PDB entry 4XJE | X-ray diffraction, 1.88 A resolution | chain A

== Chain A ==
Name: AadB
Organism: Pseudomonas aeruginosa
UniProtKB: Q6X3H6 (Q6X3H6_PSEAI); residues 1-177 here correspond to UniProt positions 73-249 (UniProt number = residue number + 72)
Amino-acid sequence (185 residues; each row starts with the number of its first residue; numbers below 1 keep their minus sign (Leu-7 is residue -7)):
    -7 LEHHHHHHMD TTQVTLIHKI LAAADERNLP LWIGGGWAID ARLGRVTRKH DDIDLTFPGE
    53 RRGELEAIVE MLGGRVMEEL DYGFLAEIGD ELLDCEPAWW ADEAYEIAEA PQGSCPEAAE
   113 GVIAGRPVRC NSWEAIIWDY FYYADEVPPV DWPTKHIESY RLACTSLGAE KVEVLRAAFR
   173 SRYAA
Unresolved in the structure: -7 to 1, 177
Sequence notes: expression tag (-7 to 0)
Small-molecule neighbours:
  - adenosine monophosphate (AMP): Gly27, Gly28, Asp43, Asp44, Asp46, Ile128, Asp131, Tyr132, Tyr135, Glu138, His148
  - tobramycin (TOY): Asp44, Asp46, Tyr74, Asp86, Glu88, Ile99, Ala100, Glu101, Asp131, Tyr134

== Summary ==
Bound to chain A: adenosine monophosphate and tobramycin.
Chain A is AadB (Pseudomonas aeruginosa); the structure, Crystal structure of ANT(2") in complex with amp and
tobramycin, was determined by X-ray diffraction (same publication as 5CFU).
